Entry 7PFT (electron microscopy, 9.80 A resolution (very low resolution: no residue pairs are listed; an interface is given only as per-side residue counts)); this record covers chains a and J of the 29 polymer chains in the assembly.

Chain a:
Molecule: Histone H3.2
Organism: Homo sapiens
Reference sequence: Q71DI3 (H32_HUMAN); residues 0-135 here correspond to UniProt positions 1-136 (UniProt number = residue number + 1)
Sequence (136 residues; row label = number of the first residue in the row; numbering starts at 0):
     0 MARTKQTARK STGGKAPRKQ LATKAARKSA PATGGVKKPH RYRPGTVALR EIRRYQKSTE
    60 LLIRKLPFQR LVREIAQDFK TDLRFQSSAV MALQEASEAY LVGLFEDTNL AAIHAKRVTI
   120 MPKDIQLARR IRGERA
Not modelled in the structure: 0-36, 134-135
Construct notes: engineered mutation Ala110 (Cys111 in Q71DI3)
Swiss-Prot annotation at these positions:
  - modified residue: Arg2 (Asymmetric dimethylarginine), Thr3 (Phosphothreonine), Lys4 (Allysine), Gln5 (5-glutamyl dopamine), Thr6 (Phosphothreonine), Arg8 (Citrulline), Lys9 (N6,N6,N6-trimethyllysine), Ser10 (ADP-ribosylserine), Thr11 (Phosphothreonine), Lys14 (N6-(2-hydroxyisobutyryl)lysine), Arg17 (Asymmetric dimethylarginine), Lys18 (N6-(2-hydroxyisobutyryl)lysine), Lys23 (N6-(2-hydroxyisobutyryl)lysine), Arg26 (Citrulline), Lys27 (N6,N6,N6-trimethyllysine), Ser28 (ADP-ribosylserine), Lys36 (N6,N6,N6-trimethyllysine), Lys37 (N6-methyllysine), Tyr41 (Phosphotyrosine), Lys56 (N6,N6,N6-trimethyllysine) and 8 more in UniProt
  - lipidation: Lys18 (N6-decanoyllysine)

Chain J:
Molecule: 591-nt DNA strand
Organism: synthetic construct
Sequence (591 nucleotides; row label = number of the first residue in the row):
   223 CATGCACTTA CATGCACAGG ATGTATATAT GTGACACGTG CCTGGAGACT AGGGAGTAAT
   283 CCCCTTGGCG GTTAAAACGC GGGGGACAGC GCGTACGTGC GTTTAAGCGG TGCTAGAGCT
   343 GTCTACGACC AATTGAGCGG CCTCGGCACC GGGATTCTCC AGTGGCCAGT GGCGGCCAGT
   403 GGCGGCCAGA GTACTTACAT GCACTTACAT GCACTTACAT GCACAGGATG TATATATGTG
   463 ACACGTGCCT GGAGACTAGG GAGTAATCCC CTTGGCGGTT AAAACGCGGG GGACAGCGCG
   523 TACGTGCGTT TAAGCGGTGC TAGAGCTGTC TACGACCAAT TGAGCGGCCT CGGCACCGGG
   583 ATTCTCCAGT GGCCAGTGGC GGCCAGTGGC GGCCAGAGTA CTTACATGCA CTTACATGCA
   643 CTTACATGCA CAGGATGTAT ATATGTGACA CGTGCCTGGA GACTAGGGAG TAATCCCCTT
   703 GGCGGTTAAA ACGCGGGGGA CAGCGCGTAC GTGCGTTTAA GCGGTGCTAG AGCTGTCTAC
   763 GACCAATTGA GCGGCCTCGG CACCGGGATT CTCCAGTGGC CAGTGGCGGC C

Interface between chain a and chain J:
At this resolution (10 A) residue pairs are not listed: 19 residues of chain a and 14 of chain J lie at the interface.

Summary:
The interface between chain a and chain J involves 19 residues on one side and 14 on the other.
Chain a is Histone H3.2 (Homo sapiens) and chain J is a 591-nt DNA strand (synthetic construct); the
structure, Trinucleosome of the 4x207 nucleosome array containing H1, was determined by electron microscopy
(same publication as 7PET, 7PEU, 7PEV, 7PEW, 7PEX, 7PEY and 16 further entries).
